5JM8 - chains A and G of the 4 polymer chains in the assembly; structure by X-ray diffraction, 2.20 A resolution.

# Chain A (and G)
Protein: Aerobactin synthase IucA
Organism: Klebsiella pneumoniae subsp. pneumoniae
Notes: chain G of this document is another copy of the same molecule, construct and numbering; everything in this record applies to it too
UniProtKB: A0A0X9V8F4 (A0A0X9V8F4_KLEPN); numbering as in UniProt (aligned over 1-574)
Chain sequence (576 residues; each row starts with the number of its first residue; numbers below 1 keep their minus sign (Gly-1 is residue -1)):
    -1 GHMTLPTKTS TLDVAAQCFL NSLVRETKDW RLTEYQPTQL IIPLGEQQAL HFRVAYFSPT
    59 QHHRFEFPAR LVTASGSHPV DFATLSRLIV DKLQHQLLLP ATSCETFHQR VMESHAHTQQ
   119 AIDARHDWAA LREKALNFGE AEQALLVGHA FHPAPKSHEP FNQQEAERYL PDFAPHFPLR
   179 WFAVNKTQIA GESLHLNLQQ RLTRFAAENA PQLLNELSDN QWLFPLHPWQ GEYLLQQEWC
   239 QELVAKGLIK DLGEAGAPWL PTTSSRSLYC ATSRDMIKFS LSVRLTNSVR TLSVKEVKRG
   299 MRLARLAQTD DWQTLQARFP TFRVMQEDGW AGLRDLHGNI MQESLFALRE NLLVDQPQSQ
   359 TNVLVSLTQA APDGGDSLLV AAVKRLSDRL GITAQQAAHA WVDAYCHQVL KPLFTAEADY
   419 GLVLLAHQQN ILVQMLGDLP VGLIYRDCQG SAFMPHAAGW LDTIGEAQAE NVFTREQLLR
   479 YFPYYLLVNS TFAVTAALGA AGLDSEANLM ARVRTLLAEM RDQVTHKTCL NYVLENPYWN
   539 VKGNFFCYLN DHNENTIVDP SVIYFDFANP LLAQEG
Unresolved in the structure: -1 to 8, 550-557, 573-574 (chain G: -1 to 8, 550-561, 573-574)
Differences from the reference sequence: expression tag (-1 to 0)
Ion coordination: Mg2+: Gln427, Asn428, Asp445 (together with ATP)
Residues lining bound ligands: ATP (adenosine-5'-triphosphate): Leu143, Gly146, His147, Pro153, Thr261, Ser262, Arg264, Ser265, Lys276, Leu283, Thr284, Arg288, Arg347, Val363, His425, Gln426, Gln427, Asn428, Arg444, Asp445, Gln447, Asn487
Reported in the primary citation:
  - binding site for ATP: His147, Ser262, Arg264, Ser265, Lys276, Arg288, Arg347, His425, Asn487
  - conformationally variable residues (order/disorder transition, side-chain flip): Val281 to Arg288, His425
  - Mg2+ coordination: Gln427, Asn428, Asp445
  - binding site for ATP: Thr284 (proposed by the authors, not directly observed)
  - binding site for ATP: Gln447 (from molecular simulation)

# Interface between chain A and chain G
Contacting residue pairs - 25 pairs, chain A then chain G:
  Lys184(A) with Asp217(G), salt bridge
  His193(A) with Asn213(G)
  Leu194(A) with Leu212(G); Asn213(G)
  Gln197(A) with Asp217(G), hydrogen bond
  Gln198(A) with Leu212(G), hydrogen bond (side chain-backbone); Asn213(G), hydrogen bond (side chain-backbone); Glu214(G); Leu215(G), hydrogen bond (side chain-backbone)
  Thr201(A) with Thr201(G)
  Arg202(A) with Leu212(G)
  Ala205(A) with Ala205(G), hydrophobic
  Pro209(A) with Arg272(G)
  Leu212(A) with Leu194(G); Gln198(G), hydrogen bond (backbone-side chain); Arg202(G)
  Asn213(A) with His193(G); Leu194(G); Gln198(G), hydrogen bond (backbone-side chain)
  Glu214(A) with Gln198(G)
  Leu215(A) with Gln198(G), hydrogen bond (backbone-side chain); Thr201(G)
  Asp217(A) with Lys184(G), salt bridge; Gln197(G), hydrogen bond; Asp217(G)
Interface residues without a listed pair, chain A (15 interface residues in all): Arg272
Interface residues without a listed pair, chain G (16 interface residues in all): Asn195, Pro209

# Overview
Chain A and chain G form an interface of 15 and 16 residues respectively; the contacts include 8 hydrogen
bonds and 2 salt bridges. Among the polar pairs are Lys184(A)-Asp217(G), Gln197(A)-Asp217(G) and
Gln198(A)-Leu212(G). The paper reports a binding site for ATP at His147(A), Ser262(A) and Arg264(A) among
others; Mg2+ coordination by Gln427(A), Asn428(A) and Asp445(A).
Chain A and chain G are both Aerobactin synthase IucA (Klebsiella pneumoniae subsp. pneumoniae); the
structure, The structure of ATP-bound aerobactin synthetase IucA from a hypervirulent pathotype of Klebsiella
pneumoniae, was determined by X-ray diffraction (same publication as 5JM7).
